7Z2N - chains B and F of the 6 polymer chains in the assembly; structure by X-ray diffraction, 2.17 A resolution.

Chain B:
Protein: Tubulin beta-2B chain
From: Bos taurus
UniProt: Q6B856 (TBB2B_BOVIN); the author numbering skips numbers that UniProt does not, so the offset changes along the chain: 1-42 = UniProt 1-42; 45-360 = UniProt 43-358; 369-455 = UniProt 359-445
Sequence (445 residues; each row starts with the number of its first residue; note: 10 numbers in that range are skipped by the numbering (no residue carries them; nothing is unmodelled there)):
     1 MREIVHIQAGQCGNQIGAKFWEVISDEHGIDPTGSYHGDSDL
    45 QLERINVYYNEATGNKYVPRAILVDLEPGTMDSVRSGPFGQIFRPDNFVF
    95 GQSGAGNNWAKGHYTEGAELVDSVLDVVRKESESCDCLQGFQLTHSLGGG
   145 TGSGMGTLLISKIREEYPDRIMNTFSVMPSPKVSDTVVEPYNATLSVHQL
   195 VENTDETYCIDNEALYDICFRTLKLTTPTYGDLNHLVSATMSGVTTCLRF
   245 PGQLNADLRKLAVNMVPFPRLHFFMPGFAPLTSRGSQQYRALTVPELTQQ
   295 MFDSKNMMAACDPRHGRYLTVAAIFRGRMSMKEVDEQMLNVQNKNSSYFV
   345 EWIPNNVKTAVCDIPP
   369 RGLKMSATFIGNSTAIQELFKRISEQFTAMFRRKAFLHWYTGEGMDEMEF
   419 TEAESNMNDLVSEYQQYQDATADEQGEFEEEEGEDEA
Unresolved in the structure: 278-281, 439-455
Bound ions: Mg2+: Gln-11 (together with GDP); Ca2+ near Glu-113 (its only coordinating residue here)
Small-molecule neighbours:
  - GDP (guanosine-5'-diphosphate): Gly-10, Gln-11, Cys-12, Gln-15, Ile-16, Asp-69, Asn-101, Ser-140, Gly-142, Gly-143, Gly-144, Thr-145, Gly-146, Val-171, Pro-173, Val-177, Asp-179, Glu-183, Asn-206, Leu-209, Tyr-224, Leu-227, Asn-228
  - IAZ (N-(furan-2-ylmethyl)-6-phenoxy-1H-benzimidazol-2-amine): Tyr-52, Gln-136, Asn-167, Phe-169, Glu-200, Tyr-202, Val-238, Thr-239, Cys-241, Leu-242, Leu-248, Leu-252, Leu-255, Met-259, Ala-316, Ala-317, Ile-318, Lys-352, Thr-353, Ala-354, Ile-378
UniProt features mapped onto this chain:
  - motif: Met-1 to Ile-4 (MREI motif)
  - binding site (GTP): Gln-11, Glu-71, Ser-140, Gly-144, Thr-145, Gly-146, Asn-206, Asn-228
  - binding site (Mg(2+)): Glu-71
  - modified residue: Ser-40 (Phosphoserine), Thr-57 (Phosphothreonine), Lys-60 (N6-acetyllysine), Ser-174 (Phosphoserine), Thr-287 (Phosphothreonine), Thr-292 (Phosphothreonine), Arg-320 (Omega-N-methylarginine), Glu-448 (5-glutamyl polyglutamate)
  - cross-link (Glycyl lysine isopeptide (Lys-Gly)): Lys-60 (interchain with G-Cter in ubiquitin), Lys-326 (interchain with G-Cter in ubiquitin)

Chain F:
Protein: Tubulin beta-2B chain
From: Gallus gallus
UniProt: E1BQ43 (E1BQ43_CHICK); residue numbers follow UniProt; this construct covers 1-378
Sequence (384 residues; row label = number of the first residue in the row):
     1 MYTFVVRDENSSVYAEVSRLLLATGQWKRLRKDNPRFNLMLGERNRLPFG
    51 RLGHEPGLVQLVNYYRGADKLCRKASLVKLIKTSPELSESCTWFPESYVI
   101 YPTNLKTPVAPAQNGIRHLINNTRTDEREVFLAAYNRRREGREGNVWIAK
   151 SSAGAKGEGILISSEASELLDFIDEQGQVHVIQKYLEKPLLLEPGHRKFD
   201 IRSWVLVDHLYNIYLYREGVLRTSSEPYNSANFQDKTCHLTNHCIQKEYS
   251 KNYGRYEEGNEMFFEEFNQYLMDALNTTLENSILLQIKHIIRSCLMCIEP
   301 AISTKHLHYQSFQLFGFDFMVDEELKVWLIEVNGAPACAQKLYAELCQGI
   351 VDVAISSVFPLADTGQKTSQPTSIFIKLHHHHHH
Unresolved in the structure: 106-125, 156-158, 176-178, 232-234, 363-372, 383-384
Construct notes: expression tag (379-384)
Bound ions: Mg2+: Glu-331 (together with AMP-PCP)
Small-molecule neighbours: AMP-PCP (ACP; phosphomethylphosphonic acid adenylate ester): Lys-74, Ile-148, Lys-150, Gln-183, Lys-184, Tyr-185, Leu-186, Lys-198, Asp-200, Arg-202, Arg-222, His-239, Leu-240, Thr-241, Asn-242, Asp-318, Met-320, Ile-330, Glu-331, Asn-333

How chain B and chain F interact:
Contacting residue pairs (13):
  Arg-311(B) with Arg-31(F)
  Leu-333(B) with Arg-36(F); Pro-56(F); Gly-57(F)
  Gln-336(B) with Arg-36(F)
  Asn-337(B) with Met-1(F), hydrogen bond (side chain-backbone); Thr-3(F)
  Ser-340(B) with Lys-28(F), hydrogen bond; Leu-30(F)
  Ser-341(B) with Arg-31(F)
  Glu-345(B) with Arg-31(F), salt bridge; Asp-33(F); Asn-34(F), hydrogen bond
Interface residues without a listed pair, chain B (8 interface residues in all): Asn-349
Interface residues without a listed pair, chain F (12 interface residues in all): Asn-38, Glu-55

Overview:
8 residues of chain B and 12 residues of chain F are in contact; the contacts include 3 hydrogen bonds and 1
salt bridge. Polar contacts include Glu-345(B)/Arg-31(F), Asn-337(B)/Met-1(F) and Ser-340(B)/Lys-28(F). Chain
B binds GDP and compound IAZ. Bound to chain F: AMP-PCP.
Here chain B is Tubulin beta-2B chain (Bos taurus) and chain F is Tubulin beta-2B chain (Gallus gallus). Entry
7Z2N (Tubulin-18-complex) was determined by X-ray diffraction, deposited together with 7Z2P.
